6K9C - chains A and B; structure by X-ray diffraction, 2.41 A resolution.

== Chain A (and B) ==
Molecule: Primase
Source organism: Nitratiruptor phage NrS-1
Notes: chain B of this document is another copy of the same molecule, construct and numbering; everything in this record applies to it too
UniProtKB: M5AAG8 (M5AAG8_9CAUD); residues 303-718 here = UniProt positions 303-718
Sequence (416 residues; each row starts with the number of its first residue):
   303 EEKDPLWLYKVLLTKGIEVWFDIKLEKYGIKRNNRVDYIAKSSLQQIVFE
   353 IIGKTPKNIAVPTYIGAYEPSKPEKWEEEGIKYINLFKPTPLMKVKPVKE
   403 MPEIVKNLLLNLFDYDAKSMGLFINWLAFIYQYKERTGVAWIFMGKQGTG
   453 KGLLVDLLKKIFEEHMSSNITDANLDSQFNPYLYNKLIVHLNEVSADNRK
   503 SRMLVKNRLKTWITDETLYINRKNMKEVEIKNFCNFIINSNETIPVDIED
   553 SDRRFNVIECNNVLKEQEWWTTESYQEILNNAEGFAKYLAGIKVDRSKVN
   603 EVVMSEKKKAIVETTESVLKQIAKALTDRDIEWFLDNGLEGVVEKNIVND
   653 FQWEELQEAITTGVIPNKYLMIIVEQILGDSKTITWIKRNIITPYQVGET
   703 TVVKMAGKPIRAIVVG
Bound ions: Hg2+: Leu485, Asn534, Cys536
Curated features (UniProtKB/Swiss-Prot):
  - binding site (DNA): Glu304 to Gly718
  - mutagenesis: Lys453 (K453A: Complete loss dCTPase activity), Lys525 (K525A: 4x weaker dCTPase activity. Stabilizes the homohexamer form of the protein), Arg555 (R555A: 7x weaker dCTPase activity), Arg556 (R556A: 15x weaker dCTPase activity)
From the paper describing this entry:
  - catalytic residues: Lys453 (by similarity / conservation)
  - binding site for sulfate ion: Gly450, Lys453, Gly454
  - mutagenesis - K453A: abolished catalytic activity on dCTP
  - mutagenesis - K525A, R555A, R556A (15.4-fold): decreased catalytic activity on dCTP
  - mutagenesis - N526A: unchanged catalytic activity on dCTP
  - mutagenesis - K453A, K525A, R555A, R556A: decreased catalytic activity on DNA1
  - mutagenesis - K525A: increased stability in response to hexamer (proposed by the authors, not directly observed)
  - binding site for sulfate ion: Arg555, Arg556 (proposed by the authors, not directly observed)
  - mutagenesis - N526A: unchanged catalytic activity on DNA3
  - mutagenesis - K453A, K525A, R555A, R556A: abolished catalytic activity (helicase activity)

== Interface between chain A and chain B ==
Residue-residue contacts (77; chain A residue first):
  Glu303(A) - Gly355(B)
  Glu304(A) - Gly355(B)  hydrogen bond (backbone-backbone)
  Pro307(A) - Phe351(B)
  Pro307(A) - Glu352(B)
  Pro307(A) - Gly355(B)
  Phe323(A) - Ser345(B)
  Phe323(A) - Gln348(B)
  Ile325(A) - Arg334(B)
  Ile325(A) - Ile341(B)  hydrophobic
  Ile325(A) - Ile349(B)  hydrophobic
  Glu328(A) - Tyr340(B)
  Glu328(A) - Ile341(B)
  Glu328(A) - Ala342(B)  hydrogen bond (side chain-backbone)
  Glu328(A) - Ser345(B)  hydrogen bond
  Tyr330(A) - Gln348(B)  hydrogen bond
  Asn360(A) - Phe351(B)
  Asn360(A) - Thr357(B)  hydrogen bond
  Ile361(A) - Gln348(B)
  Ile361(A) - Phe351(B)
  Ala362(A) - Phe351(B)  hydrophobic
  Val363(A) - Gln348(B)
  Val363(A) - Glu352(B)
  Pro364(A) - Glu352(B)
  Thr365(A) - Ile349(B)
  Thr365(A) - Glu352(B)  hydrogen bond
  Glu381(A) - Asn335(B)
  Gly382(A) - Asn335(B)
  Ile383(A) - Arg334(B)
  Gln480(A) - Gln480(B)
  Met505(A) - Ala498(B)  hydrophobic
  Met505(A) - Asn500(B)
  Asn509(A) - Thr473(B)
  Asn509(A) - Asp474(B)  hydrogen bond
  Asn509(A) - Glu495(B)
  Asn509(A) - Ser497(B)
  Arg510(A) - Ala475(B)
  Asp517(A) - Asn471(B)
  Tyr521(A) - Asn476(B)
  Tyr521(A) - Pro483(B)  hydrophobic
  Tyr521(A) - Tyr484(B)
  Asn523(A) - Phe481(B)
  Asn523(A) - Lys525(B)  hydrogen bond
  Arg524(A) - Lys525(B)  hydrogen bond (backbone-side chain)
  Met527(A) - Lys525(B)  hydrogen bond (backbone-side chain)
  Lys528(A) - Tyr340(B)
  Glu529(A) - Pro483(B)
  Ser553(A) - Gln449(B)  hydrogen bond
  Asp554(A) - Gln449(B)
  Arg555(A) - Gln449(B)
  Arg556(A) - Gln449(B)
  Thr685(A) - Ile679(B)  hydrogen bond (side chain-backbone)
  Thr685(A) - Leu680(B)
  Thr685(A) - Gly681(B)
  Ile686(A) - Asp638(B)
  Ile686(A) - Asn639(B)
  Thr687(A) - Asn639(B)  hydrogen bond
  Thr687(A) - Ile679(B)
  Lys690(A) - Asp638(B)  salt bridge
  Lys690(A) - Asn639(B)
  Arg691(A) - Glu615(B)
  Arg691(A) - Thr616(B)  hydrogen bond (side chain-backbone)
  Arg691(A) - Glu618(B)  hydrogen bond (side chain-backbone)
  Arg691(A) - Val620(B)
  Arg691(A) - Gln623(B)  hydrogen bond
  Thr695(A) - Ala612(B)
  Thr695(A) - Thr616(B)
  Pro696(A) - Thr545(B)
  Pro696(A) - Lys609(B)  hydrogen bond (backbone-side chain)
  Pro696(A) - Thr616(B)
  Tyr697(A) - Thr545(B)
  Gln698(A) - Glu561(B)  hydrogen bond
  Gln698(A) - Glu608(B)
  Gln698(A) - Lys609(B)
  Thr702(A) - Asp638(B)  hydrogen bond
  Arg713(A) - Glu634(B)  salt bridge
  Arg713(A) - Leu637(B)
  Arg713(A) - Asp638(B)  salt bridge
Interface residues without a listed pair, chain A (46 interface residues in all): Ile367, Thr513, Asn526, Thr703
Interface residues without a listed pair, chain B (52 interface residues in all): Lys356, Asn526, Glu544, Ile546, Thr617, Ser619, Gly640, Gln678

== In short ==
The interface between chain A and chain B involves 46 residues on one side and 52 on the other; the contacts
include 19 hydrogen bonds and 3 salt bridges. Among the polar pairs are Lys690(A)-Asp638(B),
Arg713(A)-Glu634(B) and Arg713(A)-Asp638(B). From the paper: the catalytic residue Lys453(A); K453A, K525A and
R555A of chain A, among others, reduce catalytic activity on DNA1; 5 substitutions were tested in all.
Chain A and chain B are both Primase (Nitratiruptor phage NrS-1); the structure, The apo structure of NrS-1 C
terminal region (305-718), was determined by X-ray diffraction (same publication as 6K9E and 6LRB).
